Entry 4GZZ (X-ray diffraction, 4.29 A resolution (low resolution: residue-level contacts below are approximate; hydrogen-bond / salt-bridge calls are withheld)); this record covers chains A and B of the 8 polymer chains in the assembly.

# Chain A (and B)
Molecule: DNA-directed RNA polymerase subunit alpha
From: Thermus thermophilus
Notes: EC 2.7.7.6; chain B of this document is another copy of the same molecule, construct and numbering; everything in this record applies to it too
UniProt: Q5SHR6 (RPOA_THET8); residue numbers follow UniProt; this construct covers 1-315
Chain sequence (315 residues; numbered 1 to 315; the number before each row is that of its first residue):
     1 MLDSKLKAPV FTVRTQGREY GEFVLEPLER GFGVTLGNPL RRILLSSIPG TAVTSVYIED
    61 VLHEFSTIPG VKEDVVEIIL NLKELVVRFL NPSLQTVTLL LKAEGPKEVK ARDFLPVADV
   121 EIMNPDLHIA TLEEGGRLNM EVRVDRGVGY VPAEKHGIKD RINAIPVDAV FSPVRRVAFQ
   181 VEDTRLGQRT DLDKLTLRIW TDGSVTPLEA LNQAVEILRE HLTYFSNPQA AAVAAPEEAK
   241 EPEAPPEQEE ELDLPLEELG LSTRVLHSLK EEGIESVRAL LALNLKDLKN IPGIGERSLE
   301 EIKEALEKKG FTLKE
Unresolved in the structure: 1-6, 230-315

# How chain A and chain B interact
Pairs across the interface (54):
  Pro9(A) with Tyr224(B)
  Val10(A) with Gln229(B)
  Phe11(A) with Tyr224(B); Phe225(B); Asn227(B); Pro228(B); Gln229(B)
  Thr12(A) with Gln229(B)
  Val13(A) with Pro228(B); Gln229(B)
  Leu25(A) with Tyr224(B); Phe225(B)
  Leu28(A) with His221(B)
  Gly31(A) with Arg42(B)
  Phe32(A) with Ile43(B); Ser47(B); Ile217(B); His221(B)
  Val34(A) with Arg42(B)
  Thr35(A) with Pro39(B); Arg42(B); Ile43(B)
  Leu36(A) with Leu218(B); His221(B)
  Pro39(A) with Thr35(B); Pro39(B)
  Leu40(A) with Phe225(B)
  Arg42(A) with Gly31(B); Thr35(B)
  Ser46(A) with Phe32(B)
  Ser47(A) with Phe32(B)
  Asp191(A) with Lys155(B)
  Leu195(A) with Phe225(B)
  Val215(A) with Leu222(B)
  Ile217(A) with Phe32(B)
  Leu218(A) with Leu222(B)
  Arg219(A) with Leu222(B)
  His221(A) with Phe32(B); Leu36(B)
  Leu222(A) with Leu36(B); Val215(B); Leu218(B); Leu222(B)
  Tyr224(A) with Pro9(B); Phe11(B); Leu25(B)
  Phe225(A) with Phe11(B); Leu25(B)
  Asn227(A) with Phe11(B)
  Pro228(A) with Phe11(B); Val13(B)
  Gln229(A) with Val10(B); Phe11(B); Thr12(B)
Other interface residues (no listed pair), chain A (32 interface residues in all): Ile43, Asn212
Other interface residues (no listed pair), chain B (32 interface residues in all): Lys7, Glu29, Val34, Leu40, Ser46, Leu195, Arg219

# Summary
Chain A and chain B each contribute 32 residues to their interface.
Both chains are DNA-directed RNA polymerase subunit alpha (Thermus thermophilus). Entry 4GZZ (Crystal
structures of bacterial RNA Polymerase paused elongation complexes) was determined by X-ray diffraction,
deposited together with 4GZY.
